1Q1G - chains D and E of the 6 polymer chains in the assembly; structure by X-ray diffraction, 2.02 A resolution.

[Chain D (and E)]
Protein: Uridine phosphorylase putative
Organism: Plasmodium falciparum
Notes: EC 2.4.2.1; chain E of this document is another copy of the same molecule, construct and numbering; everything in this record applies to it too
UniProtKB: Q8I3X4 (Q8I3X4_PLAF7); residues 2-245 here = UniProt positions 2-245
Amino-acid sequence (276 residues; each row starts with the number of its first residue; numbers below 1 keep their minus sign (Met-1 is residue -1)):
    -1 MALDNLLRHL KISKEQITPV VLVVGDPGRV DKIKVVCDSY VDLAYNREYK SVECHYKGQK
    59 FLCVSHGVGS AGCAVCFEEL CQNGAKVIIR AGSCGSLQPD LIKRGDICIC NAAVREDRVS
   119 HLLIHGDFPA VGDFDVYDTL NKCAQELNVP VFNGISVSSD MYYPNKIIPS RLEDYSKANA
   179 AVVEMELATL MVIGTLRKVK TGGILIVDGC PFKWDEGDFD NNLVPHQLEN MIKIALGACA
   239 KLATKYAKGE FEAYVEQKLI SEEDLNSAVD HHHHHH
Unresolved in the structure: -1 to 2, 246-274
Differences from the reference sequence: cloning artifact (0-1, 246-268); expression tag (269-274)
Small-molecule neighbours:
  - mt-immh (MTI; 3,4-dihydroxy-2-[(methylsulfanyl)methyl]-5-(4-oxo-4,5-dihydro-3H-pyrrolo[3,2-d]pyrimidin-7-yl)pyrrolidinium), molecule 1: His7, Arg45, Val73
  - mt-immh (MTI), molecule 2: Val66, Arg88, Ser91, Cys92, Gly93, Tyr160, Val181, Glu182, Met183, Glu184, Asp206, Pro209, Trp212
UniProt features mapped onto this chain:
  - active site: Asp206 (Proton donor)
  - binding site (a purine D-ribonucleoside): His7, Met183, Glu184
  - binding site (phosphate): Gly23 to Arg27, Arg45, Arg88 to Ser91
  - mutagenesis: His7 (H7A: Slight decrease in catalytic activity towards inosine and 5'-methylthioinosine; H7F: 23-fold decrease in catalytic efficiency for inosine as substrate ...), Arg45 (R45A: 1300-fold decrease in catalytic efficiency for inosine as substrate. Loss of catalytic activity towards 5'-methylthioinosine), Tyr47 (Y47A: 790-fold decrease in catalytic efficiency for inosine as substrate. 4000-fold decrease in catalytic efficiency for 5'-methylthioinosine as substrate), Val66 (V66A: No effect on catalytic activity towards inosine. Slight increase in catalytic efficiency with 5'-methylthioinosine as substrate ...), Val73 (V73A: Slight decrease in catalytic efficiency with inosine or 5'-methylthioinosine as substrates; V73F: Loss of catalytic activity towards inosine and 5'-methylthioinosine ...), Tyr160 (Y160A: 680-fold decrease in catalytic efficiency with inosine as substrate. 200-fold decrease in catalytic efficiency with 5'-methylthioinosine as substrate ...), Val181 (V181D: 4-fold decrease in catalytic efficiency with inosine as substrate. Reduced affinity for DADMe-ImmG inhibitor), Met183 (M183A: 20-fold decrease in affinity for inosine. Loss of catalytic activity towards 5'-methylthioinosine; M183L: 17300-fold decrease in catalytic efficiency with inosine as substrate ...), Asp206 (D206A: 200-fold decrease in catalytic efficiency with inosine as substrate. Loss of catalytic activity towards 5'-methylthioinosine)

[How chain D and chain E interact]
Contacting residue pairs (58):
  Asn109(D) - Val129(E)
  Ala110(D) - Val129(E)  hydrophobic
  Ala111(D) - Pro127(E)
  Val112(D) - Asp125(E)
  Val112(D) - Phe126(E)  hydrophobic
  Arg113(D) - Asp125(E)  hydrogen bond (backbone-backbone)
  Glu114(D) - Asp125(E)
  His119(D) - Asp125(E)  salt bridge
  Ile122(D) - Ala176(E)  hydrophobic
  His123(D) - Arg169(E)
  His123(D) - Asp172(E)  salt bridge
  His123(D) - Tyr173(E)
  Gly124(D) - Gly124(E)
  Asp125(D) - Val112(E)
  Asp125(D) - Arg113(E)  hydrogen bond (backbone-backbone)
  Asp125(D) - Glu114(E)
  Asp125(D) - His119(E)  salt bridge
  Asp125(D) - Arg169(E)  salt bridge
  Asp125(D) - Tyr173(E)
  Phe126(D) - Val112(E)  hydrophobic
  Phe126(D) - Ile153(E)  hydrophobic
  Phe126(D) - Tyr173(E)  hydrophobic
  Phe126(D) - Ala176(E)
  Pro127(D) - Ala110(E)  hydrophobic
  Pro127(D) - Ala111(E)
  Pro127(D) - Ala128(E)
  Ala128(D) - Pro127(E)
  Val129(D) - Asn109(E)
  Val129(D) - Ala110(E)  hydrophobic
  Val129(D) - Val129(E)  hydrophobic
  Gly130(D) - Asn109(E)
  Phe132(D) - Asn109(E)
  Phe132(D) - Val129(E)  hydrophobic
  Phe132(D) - Gly130(E)
  Phe132(D) - Phe132(E)
  Phe132(D) - Tyr135(E)  hydrophobic
  Tyr135(D) - Phe132(E)  hydrophobic
  Asp136(D) - Phe132(E)
  Ile153(D) - Phe126(E)  hydrophobic
  Ile153(D) - Thr193(E)
  Arg169(D) - His123(E)
  Arg169(D) - Asp125(E)  salt bridge
  Asp172(D) - His123(E)  salt bridge
  Tyr173(D) - His123(E)
  Tyr173(D) - Asp125(E)
  Tyr173(D) - Phe126(E)  hydrophobic
  Ala176(D) - Ile122(E)  hydrophobic
  Ala176(D) - Phe126(E)
  Ala176(D) - Thr193(E)
  Ala176(D) - Leu194(E)  hydrophobic
  Asn177(D) - Thr193(E)  hydrogen bond (side chain-backbone)
  Asn177(D) - Leu194(E)  hydrogen bond (side chain-backbone)
  Asn177(D) - Lys196(E)
  Thr193(D) - Ala176(E)
  Thr193(D) - Asn177(E)  hydrogen bond (backbone-side chain)
  Leu194(D) - Ala176(E)  hydrophobic
  Leu194(D) - Asn177(E)  hydrogen bond (backbone-side chain)
  Lys196(D) - Asn177(E)
Interface residues without a listed pair, chain E (28 interface residues in all): Ala178

[In short]
Chain D and chain E each contribute 28 residues to their interface, with 6 hydrogen bonds and 6 salt bridges.
Polar pairs include His119(D)-Asp125(E), His123(D)-Asp172(E) and Asp125(D)-Arg169(E). Ligands of chain D:
mt-immh.
Both chains are Uridine phosphorylase putative (Plasmodium falciparum). Entry 1Q1G (Crystal structure of
Plasmodium falciparum PNP with 5'-methylthio-immucillin-H) was determined by X-ray diffraction, deposited
together with 1RR6 and 1NW4.
